PDB entry 9IVQ | electron microscopy, 2.66 A resolution | chains A and M of the 24 polymer chains in the assembly

# Chain A (and M)
Molecule: Ras GTPase-activating protein-binding protein 1
Organism: Homo sapiens
Notes: EC 3.6.4.12, 3.6.4.13; chain M of this document is another copy of the same molecule, construct and numbering; everything in this record applies to it too
UniProt: Q13283 (G3BP1_HUMAN); numbering as in UniProt (aligned over 1-138)
Sequence (141 residues; numbered -2 to 138; the number before each row is that of its first residue; numbers below 1 keep their minus sign (Gly-2 is residue -2)):
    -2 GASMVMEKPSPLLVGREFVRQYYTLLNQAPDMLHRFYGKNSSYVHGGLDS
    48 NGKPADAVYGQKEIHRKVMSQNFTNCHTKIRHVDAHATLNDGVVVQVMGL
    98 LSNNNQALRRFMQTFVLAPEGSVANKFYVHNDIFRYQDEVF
Disordered / not traced: -2 to 4
Sequence notes: expression tag (-2 to 0)
UniProt features mapped onto this chain:
  - cross-link (Glycyl lysine isopeptide (Lys-Gly)): Lys36 (interchain with G-Cter in ubiquitin), Lys50 (interchain with G-Cter in ubiquitin), Lys59 (interchain with G-Cter in ubiquitin), Lys64 (interchain with G-Cter in ubiquitin), Lys76 (interchain with G-Cter in ubiquitin), Lys123 (interchain with G-Cter in ubiquitin)
  - natural variant: Arg78 (R78C: Found in a patient with a neurodevelopmental disorder; uncertain significance), Arg132 (R132I: Found in a patient with a neurodevelopmental disorder; uncertain significance)
  - mutagenesis: Phe15 (F15W: Decreased interaction with USP10), Phe33 (F33W: Abolished interaction with CAPRIN1 and ability to undergo liquid-liquid phase separation. Abolished interaction with USP10), Lys36 (K36R: In 10KR; abolished ubiquitination in response to heat shock, leading to decreased stress granule disassembly when associated with R-50, R-59, R-64, R-76, R-123, R-353, R-357, R-376 and R-393 ...), Lys50 (K50R: In 10KR; abolished ubiquitination in response to heat shock, leading to decreased stress granule disassembly when associated with R-36, R-59, R-64, R-76, R-123, R-353, R-357, R-376 and R-393 ...), Lys59 (K59R: In 10KR; abolished ubiquitination in response to heat shock, leading to decreased stress granule disassembly when associated with R-36, R-50, R-64, R-76, R-123, R-353, R-357, R-376 and R-393 ...), Lys64 (K64R: In 10KR; abolished ubiquitination in response to heat shock, leading to decreased stress granule disassembly when associated with R-36, R-50, R-59, R-76, R-123, R-353, R-357, R-376 and R-393 ...), Lys76 (K76R: In 10KR; abolished ubiquitination in response to heat shock, leading to decreased stress granule disassembly when associated with R-36, R-50, R-59, R-64, R-123, R-353, R-357, R-376 and R-393 ...), Lys123 (K123R: In 10KR; abolished ubiquitination in response to heat shock, leading to decreased stress granule disassembly when associated with R-36, R-50, R-59, R-64, R-76, R-353, R-357, R-376 and R-393 ...), Phe124 (F124W: Does not affect interaction with USP10)
What the authors report for this chain:
  - self-association interface (contacts with another copy of this molecule); pairs are residue here / residue on that copy: Arg13-Asp28 (salt bridge), Asn24-Arg78 (hydrogen bond), Asn69-Arg13 (hydrogen bond), Asn72-Arg78 (hydrogen bond), Thr75-Asn101 (hydrogen bond), Arg78-Asn69 (hydrogen bond), Asn101-Val80 (hydrogen bond)

# Interface between chain A and chain M
Pairs across the interface (4):
  Asn72(A) - Val137(M)  hydrogen bond (side chain-backbone)
  Asn102(A) - Lys50(M)
  Asn102(A) - Glu136(M)
  Ala104(A) - Pro51(M)
Interface residues without a listed pair, chain A (4 interface residues in all): Gln103

# Summary
The chain A/chain M interface involves 4 residues from each chain; the contacts include 1 hydrogen bond. The
hydrogen-bonded pair is Asn72(A)-Val137(M). UniProt lists 9 mutagenesis sites on chain A. The paper reports a
self-association interface involving Arg13(A), Asn24(A) and Asn69(A) among others.
Chain A and chain M are both Ras GTPase-activating protein-binding protein 1 (Homo sapiens); the structure,
Cryo-EM structure of the CHIKV nsP3 peptide in complex with the NTF2L domain of G3BP1 (Conformation ..., was
determined by electron microscopy (same publication as 9IVR, 9IVS and 9J5S).
